1YTH - chains A and I of the 3 polymer chains in the assembly; structure by X-ray diffraction, 2.20 A resolution.

== Chain A ==
Molecule: HIV protease
Organism: Human immunodeficiency virus 1
Notes: EC 3.4.23.16
UniProt: P03369 (POL_HV1A2); residues 1-99 here correspond to UniProt positions 57-155 (UniProt number = residue number + 56)
Amino-acid sequence (99 residues; each row starts with the number of its first residue):
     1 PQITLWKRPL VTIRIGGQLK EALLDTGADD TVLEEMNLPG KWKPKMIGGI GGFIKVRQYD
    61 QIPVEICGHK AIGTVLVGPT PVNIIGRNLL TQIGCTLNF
Sequence notes: engineered mutation Lys7 (Gln63 in P03369)

== Chain I ==
Molecule: Peptide product
Amino-acid sequence (5 residues; row label = number of the first residue in the row; numbering starts at 0):
     0 XSLNF
Modified residues: ACE (acetyl group) at position 0

== Chain A / chain I interface ==
Pairs across the interface (20):
  Asp25(A) with Phe4(I)
  Gly27(A) with Leu2(I); Asn3(I); Phe4(I), hydrogen bond (backbone-backbone)
  Ala28(A) with Leu2(I); Asn3(I)
  Asp29(A) with Ser1(I), hydrogen bond (side chain-backbone); Leu2(I), hydrogen bond (side chain-backbone); Asn3(I), hydrogen bond (backbone-side chain)
  Asp30(A) with Ser1(I), hydrogen bond; Asn3(I), hydrogen bond (backbone-side chain)
  Lys45(A) with Ser1(I)
  Ile47(A) with Ser1(I); Asn3(I)
  Gly48(A) with Ser1(I), hydrogen bond (backbone-backbone); Leu2(I); Asn3(I), hydrogen bond (backbone-backbone)
  Gly49(A) with Asn3(I); Phe4(I)
  Ile50(A) with Phe4(I)
Interface residues without a listed pair, chain A (13 interface residues in all): Val32, Phe53, Ile84
Interface residues without a listed pair, chain I (5 interface residues in all): ACE_0

== Overview ==
Chain A and chain I form an interface of 13 and 5 residues respectively, with 8 hydrogen bonds. Polar pairs
include Asp29(A)-Ser1(I), Asp29(A)-Leu2(I) and Asp29(A)-Asn3(I).
Chain A is HIV protease (Human immunodeficiency virus 1) and chain I is Peptide product; the structure, Siv
protease crystallized with peptide product, was determined by X-ray diffraction (same publication as 1YTG,
1YTI and 1YTJ).
